Entry 6YB5 (X-ray diffraction, 1.59 A resolution); this record covers chains B and C of the 5 polymer chains in the assembly.

# Chain B
Name: Bacterial cellulose secretion regulator BcsQ
From: Escherichia coli
Reference sequence: A0A0B1KWQ0 (A0A0B1KWQ0_ECOLX); residues 1-250 here = UniProt positions 1-250
Amino-acid sequence (261 residues; numbered 1 to 261; the number before each row is that of its first residue):
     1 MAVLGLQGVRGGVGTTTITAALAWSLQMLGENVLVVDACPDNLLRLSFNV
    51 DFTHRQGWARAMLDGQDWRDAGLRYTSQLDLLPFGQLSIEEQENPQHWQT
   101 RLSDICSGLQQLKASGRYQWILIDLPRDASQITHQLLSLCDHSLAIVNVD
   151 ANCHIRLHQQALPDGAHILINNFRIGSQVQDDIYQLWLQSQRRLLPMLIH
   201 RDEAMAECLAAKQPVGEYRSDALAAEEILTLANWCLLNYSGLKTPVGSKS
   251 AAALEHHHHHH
Disordered / not traced: 1, 245-261
Sequence notes: expression tag (251-261)
Ion coordination: Mg2+: Thr16 (together with ATP)
Residues lining bound ligands:
  - ATP (adenosine-5'-triphosphate), molecule 1: Arg10, Asp150, Ala151, Asn152, Arg156
  - ATP, molecule 2: Gly11, Gly12, Val13, Gly14, Thr15, Thr16, Thr17, Leu43, Asn171, Asn172, Ile199, His200, Arg201, Asp202, Met205, Ala206, Leu209

# Chain C
Name: Bacterial cellulose secretion regulator BcsR
From: Escherichia coli
Reference sequence: J7QAC9 (J7QAC9_ECOLX); residue numbers follow UniProt; this construct covers 1-62
Amino-acid sequence (62 residues; row label = number of the first residue in the row):
     1 MNNNEPDTLPDPAIGYIFQNDIVALKQAFSLPDIDYADISQREQLAAALK
    51 RWPLLAEFAQQK
Disordered / not traced: 1-36

# Chain B / chain C interface
Contacting residue pairs - 15 pairs, chain B then chain C:
  Ala151(B) with Leu54(C), hydrophobic
  His154(B) with Leu55(C)
  Ile155(B) with Leu54(C), hydrophobic; Phe58(C), hydrophobic
  His158(B) with Phe58(C); Lys62(C)
  Gln178(B) with Arg51(C)
  Val179(B) with Trp52(C)
  Asp182(B) with Ala48(C); Arg51(C), salt bridge; Trp52(C), hydrogen bond
  Gln185(B) with Gln41(C), hydrogen bond
  Leu186(B) with Leu45(C), hydrophobic
  Gln189(B) with Gln41(C), hydrogen bond (side chain-backbone); Leu45(C)
Also at the interface, not in a pair above, chain B (11 interface residues in all): Ile183
Also at the interface, not in a pair above, chain C (10 interface residues in all): Leu49

# In short
Chain B and chain C form an interface of 11 and 10 residues respectively, with 3 hydrogen bonds and 1 salt
bridge. Polar contacts include Asp182(B)-Arg51(C), Asp182(B)-Trp52(C) and Gln185(B)-Gln41(C). Chain B binds
ATP.
Chain B is Bacterial cellulose secretion regulator BcsQ and chain C is Bacterial cellulose secretion regulator
BcsR, both from Escherichia coli; the structure, Orthorhombic crystal structure of a native BcsRQ complex
crystallized in the presence of ADP, was determined by X-ray diffraction together with 6YAR, 6YAY, 6YB3, 6YBB
and 6YBU from the same study.
